PDB entry 1IEL | X-ray diffraction, 2.00 A resolution | chain A

[Chain A]
Name: beta-lactamase
Source organism: Escherichia coli
Notes: EC 3.5.2.6
Reference sequence: P00811 (AMPC_ECOLI); residues 4-361 here correspond to UniProt positions 20-377 (UniProt number = residue number + 16)
Sequence (358 residues; numbered 4 to 361; the number before each row is that of its first residue):
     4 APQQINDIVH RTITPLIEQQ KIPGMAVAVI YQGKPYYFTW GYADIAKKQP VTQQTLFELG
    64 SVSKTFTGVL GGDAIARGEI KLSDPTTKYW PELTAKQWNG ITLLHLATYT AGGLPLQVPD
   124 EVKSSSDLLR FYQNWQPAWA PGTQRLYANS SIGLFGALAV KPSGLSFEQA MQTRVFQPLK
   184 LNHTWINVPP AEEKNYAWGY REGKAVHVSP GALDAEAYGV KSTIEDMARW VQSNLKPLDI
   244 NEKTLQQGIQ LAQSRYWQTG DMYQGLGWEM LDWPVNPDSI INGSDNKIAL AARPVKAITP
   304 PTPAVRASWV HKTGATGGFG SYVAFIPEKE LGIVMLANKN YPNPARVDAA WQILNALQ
Not modelled in the structure: 284-285, 290
Covalently attached groups: acylated ceftazidime (CAZ) linked to Ser64
Ligand contacts: acylated ceftazidime (CAZ): Gly63, Lys67, Leu119, Tyr150, Asn152, Val211, Tyr221, Asn289, Thr316, Gly317, Ala318, Thr319, Gly320, Asn343, Asn346
Curated features (UniProtKB/Swiss-Prot):
  - active site: Ser64 (Acyl-ester intermediate)
  - binding site (a beta-lactam): Ser64, Gln120, Tyr150, Asn152, Ala318, Asn343

[Summary]
Covalently linked acylated ceftazidime: at Ser64. Curated annotation (UniProt) lists active-site residue Ser64
and 6 beta-lactam-binding residues.
Chain A is beta-lactamase (Escherichia coli); the structure, Crystal Structure of AmpC beta-lactamase from E.
coli in Complex with Ceftazidime, was determined by X-ray diffraction (same publication as 1IEM).
